Entry 3LPK (X-ray diffraction, 1.93 A resolution); this record covers chains A and B.

[Chain A (and B)]
Name: Beta-secretase 1
Source organism: Homo sapiens
Notes: EC 3.4.23.46; chain B of this document is another copy of the same molecule, construct and numbering; everything in this record applies to it too
UniProt: P56817 (BACE1_HUMAN); residue numbers follow UniProt; this construct covers 14-454
Chain sequence (455 residues; each row starts with the number of its first residue; numbering starts at 0):
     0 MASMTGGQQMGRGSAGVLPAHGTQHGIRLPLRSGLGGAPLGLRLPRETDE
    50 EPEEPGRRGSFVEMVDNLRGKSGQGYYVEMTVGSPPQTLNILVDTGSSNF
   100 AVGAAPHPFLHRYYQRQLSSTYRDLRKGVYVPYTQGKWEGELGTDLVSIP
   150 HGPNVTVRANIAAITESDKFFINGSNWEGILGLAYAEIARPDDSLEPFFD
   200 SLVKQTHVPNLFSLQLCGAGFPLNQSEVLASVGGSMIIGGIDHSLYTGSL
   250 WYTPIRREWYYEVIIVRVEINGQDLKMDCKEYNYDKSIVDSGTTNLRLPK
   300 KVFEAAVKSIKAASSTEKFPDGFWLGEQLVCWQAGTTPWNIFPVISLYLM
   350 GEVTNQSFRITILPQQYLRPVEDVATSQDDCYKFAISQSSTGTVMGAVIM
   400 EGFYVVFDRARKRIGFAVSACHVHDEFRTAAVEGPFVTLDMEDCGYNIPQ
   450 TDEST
Not modelled in the structure: 0-57, 448-454 (chain B: 0-57, 447-454)
Cystine bridges: Cys-216/Cys-420, Cys-278/Cys-443, Cys-330/Cys-380
Construct notes: expression tag (0-13)
Small-molecule neighbours: Z76 (N-[(1S,2S)-1-(3,5-difluorobenzyl)-2-hydroxy-2-{(2R)-4-[(3-methylphenyl)sulfonyl]piperazin-2-yl}ethyl]-3-{[(2R)-2-(methoxymethyl)pyrrolidin-1-yl]carbonyl}-5-methylbenzamide): Ser-71, Gly-72, Gln-73, Gly-74, Leu-91, Asp-93, Gly-95, Ser-96, Val-130, Pro-131, Tyr-132, Thr-133, Gln-134, Gly-135, Lys-168, Phe-169, Ile-171, Trp-176, Ile-179, Ile-187, Arg-189, Tyr-259, Ile-287, Asp-289, Ser-290, Gly-291, Thr-292, Thr-293, Arg-296
Curated features (UniProtKB/Swiss-Prot):
  - active site: Asp-93, Asp-289
  - modified residue (N6-acetyllysine): Lys-126, Lys-275, Lys-279, Lys-285, Lys-299, Lys-300, Lys-307
  - glycosylation (N-linked (GlcNAc...) asparagine): Asn-153, Asn-172, Asn-223, Asn-354
  - mutagenesis: Asp-93 (D93N: Decreases beta-cleaved soluble APP production), Asp-284 (D284N: Almost abolishes beta-cleaved soluble APP production)

[How chain A and chain B interact]
Residue-residue contacts - 4 pairs, chain A then chain B:
  Lys-300(A) with Asp-167(B), salt bridge
  Glu-303(A) with Glu-165(B)
  Lys-307(A) with Tyr-129(B); Glu-138(B), salt bridge
Interface residues without a listed pair, chain B (5 interface residues in all): Lys-168

[In short]
The interface between chain A and chain B involves 3 residues on one side and 5 on the other, with 2 salt
bridges. Among the polar pairs are Lys-300(A)/Asp-167(B) and Lys-307(A)/Glu-138(B). Ligands of chain A:
compound Z76.
Chain A and chain B are both Beta-secretase 1 (Homo sapiens); the structure, Structure of BACE Bound to
SCH747123, was determined by X-ray diffraction (same publication as 3LNK, 3LPI and 3LPJ).
